Entry 3ZE6 (X-ray diffraction, 1.50 A resolution); this record covers chains A and B.

== Chain A ==
Name: Periplasmic [nifese] hydrogenase, small subunit
From: Desulfovibrio vulgaris
Notes: EC 1.12.7.2
UniProt: Q72AS4 (Q72AS4_DESVH); residues 1-283 here correspond to UniProt positions 35-317 (UniProt number = residue number + 34)
Amino-acid sequence (283 residues; row label = number of the first residue in the row):
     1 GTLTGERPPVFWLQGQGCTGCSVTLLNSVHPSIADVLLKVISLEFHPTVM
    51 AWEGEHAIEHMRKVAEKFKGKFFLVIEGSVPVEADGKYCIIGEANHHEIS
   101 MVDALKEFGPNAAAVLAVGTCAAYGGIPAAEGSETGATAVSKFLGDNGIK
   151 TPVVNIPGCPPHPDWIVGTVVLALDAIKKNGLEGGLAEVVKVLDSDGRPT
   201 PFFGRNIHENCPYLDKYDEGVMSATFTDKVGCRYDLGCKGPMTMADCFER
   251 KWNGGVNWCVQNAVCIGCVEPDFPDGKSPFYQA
Not modelled in the structure: 1-6
Modified residues: Cys21 (s-mercaptocysteine; CSS)
Metal / ion sites: 4Fe-4S cluster Fe site 1: Cys18, Cys121, Cys159; fe4-S3-o3 cluster Fe: Cys18, Cys21, Glu77, Cys121, Cys159; 4Fe-4S cluster Fe site 2: His208, Cys211, Cys232, Cys238; 4Fe-4S cluster Fe site 3: Cys247, Cys259, Cys265, Cys268
Small-molecule neighbours:
  - fe4-S3-o3 cluster / 4Fe-4S cluster: Gln14, Gly17, Cys18, Thr19, Gly20, Cys21, Glu77, Gly78, Gly119, Thr120, Cys121, Gly158, Cys159, Pro160
  - SBY (3-[dodecyl(dimethyl)ammonio]propane-1-sulfonate), molecule 1: Pro8, Val10, Val40, Ile41, Phe73, Val75, Leu116, Val170, Leu174, Ile177
  - SBY, molecule 2: Trp12, Ser22, Leu25, Leu26, Ser28, Ile33, Leu37, Leu43, His46, Val49
  - SBY, molecule 3: Leu37, Leu38, Val49
  - 4Fe-4S cluster (SF4), molecule 1: Ile207, His208, Cys211, Tyr213, Leu214, Tyr217, Cys232, Arg233, Tyr234, Cys238, Gly240, Pro241, Val260
  - 4Fe-4S cluster (SF4), molecule 2: Ile207, Thr243, Ala245, Cys247, Trp252, Trp258, Cys259, Cys265, Ile266, Gly267, Cys268, Val269
Reported in the primary citation:
  - fe4-S3-o3 cluster Fe coordination: Glu77
  - binding site for fe4-S3-o3 cluster Fe: Cys21

== Chain B ==
Name: Periplasmic [nifese] hydrogenase, large subunit, selenocys selenocysteine-containing
From: Desulfovibrio vulgaris
Notes: EC 1.12.7.2
UniProt: Q72AS3 (Q72AS3_DESVH); residue numbers follow UniProt; this construct covers 12-495
Amino-acid sequence (484 residues; row label = number of the first residue in the row):
    12 GATGRTTIAIDPVTRIEGHLKAEVVVENGKVVDARLSGGMYRGFETILRG
    62 RDPRDASQIVQRICGVCPTAHSTASVLALDEAFGAKVPNNGRITRNLIFG
   112 ANYLQSHILHFYHLSAQDFVQGPDTAPFVPRFPKSDLRLSKELNKAGVDQ
   162 YIEALEVRRICHEMVALFGGRMPHVQGQVVGGATEIPTKEKLVEYAARFK
   212 KVRDFVEQKYVPVVYTIGSKYKDMFKVGQGFKAALCVGAFPLDNSGKKHL
   262 FMPGVYAKGKDMPFDPSKIKEYVKYSWFAEETTGLNYKEGKTIPAPDKAG
   312 AYSFVKAPRYDGLSLEVGPLARMWVNNPELSPVGKKLLKDLFGISAKKFR
   362 DLGEEAAFSLMGRHVARAEETYYMLGAIEGWLKEIKAGEDTVVMPAVPAS
   412 AEGTGFTEAPRGSLLHYVKVKDSKIDNYQIVSASLWNCNPRDDMGQRGAV
   462 EEALIGIPVDDIQNPVNVARLIRAFDPULGCAVH
Not modelled in the structure: 12-14
Modified residues: Cys75 (cysteinesulfonic acid; OCS); Sec489 (3-(sulfanylselanyl)-l-alanine; PSW)
Metal / ion sites: Fe2+: Glu56, Ile441, His495; Ni2+: Cys75, Cys78, Sec489, Cys492; carbonmonoxide-(dicyano) iron Fe: Cys78, Cys492
Small-molecule neighbours:
  - carbonmonoxide-(dicyano) iron (FCO): Cys78, His82, Ala420, Pro421, Arg422, Leu425, Ser443, Ala444, Ser445, Sec489, Cys492
  - SBY (3-[dodecyl(dimethyl)ammonio]propane-1-sulfonate), molecule 1: Ala127, Gln128, Val131, Gly133, Pro134, Phe139, Val159, Tyr162, Ile163
  - SBY, molecule 2: Pro138, Phe139, Tyr162, Ile163, Leu166
  - SBY, molecule 3: Tyr226, Lys233, Phe236, Lys237, Leu349, Phe353, Ile355, Leu363, Ala367, Val376
Reported in the primary citation:
  - Ni2+ coordination: Cys75
  - post-translational modification sites: Cys75

== Interface between chain A and chain B ==
Contacting residue pairs - 170 pairs, chain A then chain B:
  Arg7(A) with Thr136(B), hydrogen bond
  Gln14(A) with His30(B), hydrogen bond (backbone-side chain)
  Gly15(A) with His30(B), hydrogen bond (backbone-side chain); Met51(B)
  Gln16(A) with Met51(B); Tyr52(B), hydrogen bond (side chain-backbone); Arg53(B)
  Gly17(A) with Met51(B); Arg53(B)
  Cys18(A) with Glu28(B); Arg53(B); Arg73(B); Ile74(B); Cys75(B); Gly76(B), hydrogen bond (backbone-backbone); His185(B), hydrogen bond
  Thr19(A) with Glu28(B), hydrogen bond
  Gly20(A) with Gly76(B); Pro184(B)
  Val23(A) with Gly76(B); Val77(B), hydrophobic; Arg169(B); His173(B); Pro184(B), hydrophobic
  Leu26(A) with Leu120(B), hydrophobic; Arg169(B), hydrogen bond (backbone-side chain)
  Asn27(A) with Arg169(B), hydrogen bond; Arg170(B); His173(B), hydrogen bond; Met183(B), hydrogen bond (side chain-backbone)
  Val29(A) with Arg170(B)
  Ser42(A) with Ala137(B)
  Leu43(A) with Ala137(B); Pro138(B)
  Glu44(A) with Ala137(B)
  Pro47(A) with Thr25(B); Arg26(B), hydrogen bond (backbone-backbone)
  Thr48(A) with Arg26(B); Ile27(B); Leu125(B)
  Val49(A) with Arg26(B); Gln128(B), hydrogen bond (backbone-side chain)
  Met50(A) with Arg26(B), hydrogen bond (backbone-side chain); Pro138(B)
  Ala51(A) with Arg26(B), hydrogen bond (backbone-side chain); Gln128(B); Pro138(B), hydrogen bond (backbone-backbone); Phe139(B); Arg142(B)
  Trp52(A) with Thr25(B), hydrogen bond (backbone-side chain); Pro141(B); Arg142(B); Phe143(B)
  Glu53(A) with Ile21(B); Pro23(B); Thr25(B); Phe143(B); Ala480(B); Arg484(B), salt bridge
  Gly54(A) with Ile21(B); Asp22(B); Pro23(B), hydrogen bond (backbone-backbone)
  Glu55(A) with Asp22(B)
  His56(A) with Phe143(B)
  Ile58(A) with Pro23(B)
  His60(A) with Pro141(B)
  Ala84(A) with Pro307(B), hydrophobic
  Lys87(A) with Pro307(B); Asp308(B), salt bridge; Phe315(B)
  Tyr88(A) with Gly50(B); Met51(B); Tyr52(B), hydrogen bond (backbone-backbone); Pro305(B); Pro307(B); Phe315(B), hydrophobic
  Cys89(A) with His30(B); Gly50(B); Met51(B), hydrophobic
  Ile90(A) with Asp22(B); His30(B); Gly50(B), hydrogen bond (backbone-backbone)
  Ile91(A) with Asp22(B); Pro23(B); His30(B)
  Gly92(A) with Asp22(B); Pro23(B)
  Glu93(A) with Ala20(B); Asp22(B), hydrogen bond (backbone-backbone); Lys32(B), salt bridge
  Ile127(A) with Phe55(B), hydrophobic; Ile58(B); Arg73(B)
  Ala130(A) with Arg62(B)
  Glu131(A) with Ile58(B); Arg62(B), hydrogen bond (backbone-side chain)
  Gly132(A) with Thr57(B), hydrogen bond (backbone-side chain); Ile58(B)
  Ser133(A) with Ile58(B)
  Glu134(A) with Pro305(B)
  Thr135(A) with Tyr52(B)
  Cys159(A) with Arg73(B), hydrogen bond (backbone-side chain); Arg182(B), hydrogen bond (backbone-side chain); His185(B)
  Pro160(A) with Arg182(B), hydrogen bond (backbone-side chain); Pro184(B); His185(B)
  Ala224(A) with Met405(B)
  Thr225(A) with Val403(B); Met405(B)
  Phe226(A) with Val190(B), hydrophobic; Thr195(B); Met405(B), hydrophobic
  Thr227(A) with Ala194(B); Thr195(B); Ile197(B); Asp401(B), hydrogen bond; Thr402(B); Val403(B)
  Lys229(A) with Thr195(B), hydrogen bond (side chain-backbone); Glu196(B)
  Leu236(A) with Met405(B), hydrophobic
  Trp252(A) with Arg182(B)
  Asn253(A) with His173(B); Glu174(B); Ala177(B); Arg182(B); Met183(B), hydrogen bond (side chain-backbone)
  Gly254(A) with Glu174(B)
  Val256(A) with Glu174(B); Ala177(B), hydrophobic; Leu178(B), hydrophobic; Lys202(B); Arg209(B)
  Asn257(A) with Ala177(B), hydrogen bond (side chain-backbone); Leu178(B), hydrogen bond (side chain-backbone); Gly181(B); Glu196(B), hydrogen bond; Lys202(B)
  Trp258(A) with Gly181(B)
  Cys259(A) with Arg182(B); Gln187(B), hydrogen bond
  Gln261(A) with Glu196(B), hydrogen bond; Lys202(B)
  Asn262(A) with Phe179(B), hydrogen bond (side chain-backbone); Gly180(B); Gly181(B), hydrogen bond (side chain-backbone); Gln187(B); Gly188(B), hydrogen bond (side chain-backbone); Thr195(B), hydrogen bond (backbone-side chain); Glu196(B), hydrogen bond
  Ala263(A) with Gln187(B); Thr195(B)
  Val264(A) with Gln187(B), hydrogen bond (backbone-side chain)
  Ile266(A) with Gln69(B); Arg73(B); Gln187(B)
  Cys268(A) with Arg182(B)
  Pro274(A) with Ile70(B), hydrophobic
  Asp275(A) with Arg62(B), salt bridge
  Ser278(A) with Asp66(B)
  Pro279(A) with Asp63(B); Asp66(B)
  Phe280(A) with Asp66(B), hydrogen bond (backbone-side chain); Gln69(B); Ile70(B), hydrophobic
  Tyr281(A) with Arg65(B); Gln69(B); Val190(B)
  Gln282(A) with Arg65(B), hydrogen bond
Interface residues without a listed pair, chain A (75 interface residues in all): Thr24, Ser28, Phe45, Pro128, Phe273
Interface residues without a listed pair, chain B (74 interface residues in all): Gly29, His124, Val140, Leu166

== Overview ==
75 residues of chain A face 74 of chain B across their interface; the contacts include 42 hydrogen bonds and 4
salt bridges. Polar contacts include Glu53(A)-Arg484(B), Lys87(A)-Asp308(B) and Glu93(A)-Lys32(B). From the
paper: a binding site for fe4-S3-o3 cluster Fe at Cys21(A); fe4-S3-o3 cluster Fe coordination by Glu77(A).
Here chain A is Periplasmic [nifese] hydrogenase, small subunit and chain B is Periplasmic [nifese]
hydrogenase, large subunit, selenocys selenocysteine-containing, both from Desulfovibrio vulgaris. Entry 3ZE6
(3D structure of the Ni-Fe-Se hydrogenase from D. vulgaris Hildenborough in the as-isolated oxidized state at
...) was determined by X-ray diffraction, deposited together with 3ZE7, 3ZE8, 3ZE9 and 3ZEA.
